8CLC - chains B and F of the 6 polymer chains in the assembly; structure by X-ray diffraction, 2.70 A resolution.

== Chain B ==
Molecule: Tubulin beta-2B chain
From: Bos taurus
UniProtKB: Q6B856 (TBB2B_BOVIN); the author numbering skips numbers that UniProt does not, so the offset changes along the chain: 2-42 = UniProt 2-42; 45-360 = UniProt 43-358; 369-441 = UniProt 359-431
Chain sequence (430 residues; numbered 2 to 441; 10 numbers in that range are skipped by the numbering (no residue carries them; nothing is unmodelled there); the number before each row is that of its first residue):
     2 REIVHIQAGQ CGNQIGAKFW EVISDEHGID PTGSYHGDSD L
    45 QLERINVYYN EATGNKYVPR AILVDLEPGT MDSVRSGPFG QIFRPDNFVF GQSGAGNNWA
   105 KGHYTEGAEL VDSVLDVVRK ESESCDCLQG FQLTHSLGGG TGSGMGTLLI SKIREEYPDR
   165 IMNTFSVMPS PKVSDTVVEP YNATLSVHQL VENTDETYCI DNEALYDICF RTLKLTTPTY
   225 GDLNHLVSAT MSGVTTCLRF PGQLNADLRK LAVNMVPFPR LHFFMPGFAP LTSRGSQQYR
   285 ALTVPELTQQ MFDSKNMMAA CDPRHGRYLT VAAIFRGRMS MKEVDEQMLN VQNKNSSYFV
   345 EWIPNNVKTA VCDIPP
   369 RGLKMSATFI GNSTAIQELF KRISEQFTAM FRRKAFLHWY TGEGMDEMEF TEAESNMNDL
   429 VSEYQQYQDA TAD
Unresolved in the structure: 278-281, 441
Ligand contacts: GDP (guanosine-5'-diphosphate): Gly10, Gln11, Cys12, Gln15, Ile16, Ala99, Asn101, Ser140, Gly142, Gly143, Gly144, Thr145, Gly146, Ser147, Val171, Pro173, Val177, Asp179, Glu183, Asn206, Leu209, Tyr224, Leu227, Asn228
Swiss-Prot annotation at these positions:
  - binding site (GTP): Gln11, Glu71, Ser140, Gly144, Thr145, Gly146, Asn206, Asn228
  - binding site (Mg(2+)): Glu71
  - modified residue: Ser40 (Phosphoserine), Thr57 (Phosphothreonine), Lys60 (N6-acetyllysine), Ser174 (Phosphoserine), Thr287 (Phosphothreonine), Thr292 (Phosphothreonine), Arg320 (Omega-N-methylarginine)
  - cross-link (Glycyl lysine isopeptide (Lys-Gly)): Lys60 (interchain with G-Cter in ubiquitin), Lys326 (interchain with G-Cter in ubiquitin)

== Chain F ==
Molecule: Tubulin-Tyrosine Ligase
From: synthetic construct
Chain sequence (332 residues; numbered 1 to 381; 49 numbers in that range are skipped by the numbering (no residue carries them; nothing is unmodelled there); the number before each row is that of its first residue):
     1 MYTFVVRDEN SSVYAEVSRL LLATGQWKRL RKDNPRFNLM LGERNRLPFG RLGHEPGLVQ
    61 LVNYYRGADK LCRKASLVKL IKTSPELSES CTWFPESYVI YP
   125 TDEREVFLAA YNRRREGREG NVWIAKSSAG A
   162 ISSEASELLD FIDEQGQVHV IQKYLEKPLL LEPGHRKFDI RSWVLVDHLY NIYLYREGVL
   222 RTSSEPYNSA
   235 DKTCHLTNHC IQ
   256 YEEGNEMFFE EFNQYLMDAL NTTLENSILL QIKHIIRSCL MCIEPAISTK HLHYQSFQLF
   316 GFDFMVDEEL KVWLIEVNGA PACAQKLYAE LCQGIVDVAI SSVFPLA
   372 TSIFIKLHHH
Ligand contacts: AMP-PCP (ACP; phosphomethylphosphonic acid adenylate ester): Lys74, Ile148, Gly154, Gln183, Lys184, Tyr185, Leu186, Lys198, Asp200, Arg202, His239, Leu240, Thr241, Asn242, Asp318, Met320, Ile330, Glu331, Asn333

== Chain B / chain F interface ==
Contacting residue pairs (8):
  Leu333(B) - Arg36(F)
  Leu333(B) - Pro56(F)
  Leu333(B) - Gly57(F)
  Gln336(B) - Arg36(F)
  Asn337(B) - Arg36(F)  hydrogen bond
  Asn337(B) - Leu58(F)
  Ser340(B) - Arg36(F)
  Ala440(B) - Asp33(F)
Interface residues without a listed pair, chain B (8 interface residues in all): Ser341, Glu345, Asn349
Interface residues without a listed pair, chain F (8 interface residues in all): Lys28, Asn34, Glu55

== Summary ==
The chain B/chain F interface involves 8 residues from each chain, with 1 hydrogen bond. Its one
hydrogen-bonded contact is Asn337(B)-Arg36(F). Chain B binds GDP. Chain F binds AMP-PCP. Curated annotation
(UniProt) lists 8 GTP-binding residues and Mg2+-binding residue Glu71(B) on chain B.
Chain B is Tubulin beta-2B chain (Bos taurus) and chain F is Tubulin-Tyrosine Ligase (synthetic construct);
the structure, Tubulin (T2R-TTL) complex, was determined by X-ray diffraction, deposited together with 8CL9,
8CLB, 8CLD, 8CLE, 8CLF, 8CLG and 8CLH.
